Entry 6V3K (electron microscopy, 3.40 A resolution); this record covers chains A and B of the 6 polymer chains in the assembly.

# Chain A (and B)
Name: Chimeric Sso7d and HIV-1 integrase
From: Saccharolobus solfataricus (strain ATCC 35092 / DSM 1617 / JCM 11322 / P2)
Notes: chain B of this document is another copy of the same molecule, construct and numbering; everything in this record applies to it too
UniProt: chimeric construct of P39476, Q76353: residues -74 to -11 from P39476 (DN7D_SACS2) positions 1-64 (UniProt number = residue number + 75); residues 1-288 from Q76353 positions 1-288 (same numbers)
Amino-acid sequence (383 residues; numbered -94 to 288; the number before each row is that of its first residue; numbers below 1 keep their minus sign (Met-94 is residue -94)):
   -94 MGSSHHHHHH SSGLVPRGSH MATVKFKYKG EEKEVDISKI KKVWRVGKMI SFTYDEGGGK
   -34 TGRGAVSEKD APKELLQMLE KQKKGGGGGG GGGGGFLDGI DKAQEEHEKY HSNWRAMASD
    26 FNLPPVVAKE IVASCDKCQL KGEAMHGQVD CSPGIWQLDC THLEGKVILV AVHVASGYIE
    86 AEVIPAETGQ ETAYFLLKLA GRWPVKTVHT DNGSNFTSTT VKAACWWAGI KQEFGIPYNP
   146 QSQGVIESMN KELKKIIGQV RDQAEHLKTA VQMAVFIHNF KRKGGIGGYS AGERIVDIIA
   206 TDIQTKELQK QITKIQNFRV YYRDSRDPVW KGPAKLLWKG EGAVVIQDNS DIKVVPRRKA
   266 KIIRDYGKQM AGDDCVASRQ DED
Disordered / not traced: -94 to 0, 228-236, 269-288 (chain B: -94 to 0, 44-56, 140-148, 229-234, 271-288)
Construct notes: expression tag (-94 to -75); linker (-10 to 0)
UniProt features mapped onto this chain:
  - modified residue (N6-methyllysine): Lys-70, Lys-68, Lys-14, Lys-12, Lys-11
Metal / ion sites: Zn2+: His12, His16, Cys40, Cys43; Mg2+ site 1: Asp64, Asp116 (together with QUW); Mg2+ site 2: Asp64, Glu152 (together with QUW)
Ligand contacts:
  - QUW: Asp64, Cys65, Asp116, Asn117, Gly118, Phe121, Tyr143, Pro145, Gln146, Glu152, Asn155
  - QUW (4-azanyl-N-[[2,4-bis(fluoranyl)phenyl]methyl]-1-oxidanyl-2-oxidanylidene-6-(5-oxidanylpentyl)-1,8-naphthyridine-3-carboxamide): Asp64, Cys65, Asp116, Asn117, Gly118, Tyr143, Pro145, Gln146, Glu152
Reported in the primary citation:
  - binding site for QUW: Asn117, Tyr143

# Interface between chain A and chain B
Residue-residue contacts (55):
  Tyr83(A) - Arg107(B)  hydrogen bond (side chain-backbone)
  Glu85(A) - Arg107(B)  salt bridge
  Ala86(A) - Arg107(B)  hydrogen bond (backbone-side chain)
  Glu87(A) - Lys103(B)  salt bridge
  Tyr99(A) - Lys173(B)
  Tyr99(A) - Gln177(B)
  Leu102(A) - Thr174(B)
  Leu102(A) - Met178(B)  hydrophobic
  Lys103(A) - Glu87(B)  salt bridge
  Lys103(A) - Lys103(B)
  Lys103(A) - Gln177(B)
  Ala105(A) - Phe181(B)
  Gly106(A) - Phe181(B)
  Gly106(A) - Asn184(B)  hydrogen bond (backbone-side chain)
  Gly106(A) - Phe185(B)
  Arg107(A) - Tyr83(B)  hydrogen bond (backbone-side chain)
  Arg107(A) - Glu85(B)  salt bridge
  Arg107(A) - Ala86(B)  hydrogen bond (side chain-backbone)
  Arg107(A) - Gln177(B)  hydrogen bond
  Arg107(A) - Val180(B)
  Arg107(A) - Phe185(B)
  Trp108(A) - Trp108(B)  hydrophobic
  Trp108(A) - Phe185(B)
  Pro109(A) - Phe185(B)
  Trp132(A) - Gln168(B)  hydrogen bond
  Trp132(A) - Met178(B)
  Trp132(A) - Phe181(B)  hydrophobic
  Ala133(A) - Phe181(B)
  Gln168(A) - Trp132(B)  hydrogen bond
  His171(A) - Gln95(B)
  Lys173(A) - Tyr99(B)
  Thr174(A) - Leu102(B)
  Gln177(A) - Tyr99(B)  hydrogen bond
  Gln177(A) - Lys103(B)
  Gln177(A) - Arg107(B)  hydrogen bond
  Met178(A) - Leu102(B)  hydrophobic
  Met178(A) - Trp132(B)
  Val180(A) - Arg107(B)
  Phe181(A) - Ala105(B)
  Phe181(A) - Gly106(B)
  Phe181(A) - Trp132(B)  hydrophobic
  Phe181(A) - Ala133(B)
  Asn184(A) - Gly106(B)  hydrogen bond (side chain-backbone)
  Phe185(A) - Ala105(B)
  Phe185(A) - Gly106(B)
  Phe185(A) - Arg107(B)
  Phe185(A) - Trp108(B)
  Phe185(A) - Pro109(B)
  Lys188(A) - Lys215(B)
  Glu198(A) - Ile208(B)
  Val201(A) - Val201(B)
  Val201(A) - Ile204(B)  hydrophobic
  Val201(A) - Ala205(B)
  Ile208(A) - Glu198(B)
  Glu212(A) - Tyr194(B)
Other interface residues (no listed pair), chain A (32 interface residues in all): Ile182, Ile204, Ala205
Other interface residues (no listed pair), chain B (34 interface residues in all): Val165, Ile182, Glu212

# Summary
Chain A and chain B form an interface of 32 and 34 residues respectively; the contacts include 11 hydrogen
bonds and 4 salt bridges. Polar pairs include Glu85(A)-Arg107(B), Glu87(A)-Lys103(B) and Tyr83(A)-Arg107(B).
Chain A binds compound QUW and QUW. The paper reports a binding site for QUW at Asn117(A) and Tyr143(A).
Chain A and chain B are both Chimeric Sso7d and HIV-1 integrase (Saccharolobus solfataricus (strain ATCC 35092
/ DSM 1617 / JCM 11322 / P2)); the structure, Structure of HIV cleaved synaptic complex (CSC) intasome bound
with magnesium and INSTI XZ419 (compound 4c), was determined by electron microscopy together with 6PUT, 6PUW,
6PUY and 6PUZ from the same study.
